Entry 1I50 (X-ray diffraction, 2.80 A resolution); this record covers chains A and B of the 10 polymer chains in the assembly.

Chain A:
Protein: DNA-directed RNA polymerase II largest subunit
Organism: Saccharomyces cerevisiae
Notes: EC 2.7.7.6
UniProtKB: P04050 (RPB1_YEAST); residues 1-1733 here = UniProt positions 1-1733
Amino-acid sequence (1733 residues; each row starts with the number of its first residue):
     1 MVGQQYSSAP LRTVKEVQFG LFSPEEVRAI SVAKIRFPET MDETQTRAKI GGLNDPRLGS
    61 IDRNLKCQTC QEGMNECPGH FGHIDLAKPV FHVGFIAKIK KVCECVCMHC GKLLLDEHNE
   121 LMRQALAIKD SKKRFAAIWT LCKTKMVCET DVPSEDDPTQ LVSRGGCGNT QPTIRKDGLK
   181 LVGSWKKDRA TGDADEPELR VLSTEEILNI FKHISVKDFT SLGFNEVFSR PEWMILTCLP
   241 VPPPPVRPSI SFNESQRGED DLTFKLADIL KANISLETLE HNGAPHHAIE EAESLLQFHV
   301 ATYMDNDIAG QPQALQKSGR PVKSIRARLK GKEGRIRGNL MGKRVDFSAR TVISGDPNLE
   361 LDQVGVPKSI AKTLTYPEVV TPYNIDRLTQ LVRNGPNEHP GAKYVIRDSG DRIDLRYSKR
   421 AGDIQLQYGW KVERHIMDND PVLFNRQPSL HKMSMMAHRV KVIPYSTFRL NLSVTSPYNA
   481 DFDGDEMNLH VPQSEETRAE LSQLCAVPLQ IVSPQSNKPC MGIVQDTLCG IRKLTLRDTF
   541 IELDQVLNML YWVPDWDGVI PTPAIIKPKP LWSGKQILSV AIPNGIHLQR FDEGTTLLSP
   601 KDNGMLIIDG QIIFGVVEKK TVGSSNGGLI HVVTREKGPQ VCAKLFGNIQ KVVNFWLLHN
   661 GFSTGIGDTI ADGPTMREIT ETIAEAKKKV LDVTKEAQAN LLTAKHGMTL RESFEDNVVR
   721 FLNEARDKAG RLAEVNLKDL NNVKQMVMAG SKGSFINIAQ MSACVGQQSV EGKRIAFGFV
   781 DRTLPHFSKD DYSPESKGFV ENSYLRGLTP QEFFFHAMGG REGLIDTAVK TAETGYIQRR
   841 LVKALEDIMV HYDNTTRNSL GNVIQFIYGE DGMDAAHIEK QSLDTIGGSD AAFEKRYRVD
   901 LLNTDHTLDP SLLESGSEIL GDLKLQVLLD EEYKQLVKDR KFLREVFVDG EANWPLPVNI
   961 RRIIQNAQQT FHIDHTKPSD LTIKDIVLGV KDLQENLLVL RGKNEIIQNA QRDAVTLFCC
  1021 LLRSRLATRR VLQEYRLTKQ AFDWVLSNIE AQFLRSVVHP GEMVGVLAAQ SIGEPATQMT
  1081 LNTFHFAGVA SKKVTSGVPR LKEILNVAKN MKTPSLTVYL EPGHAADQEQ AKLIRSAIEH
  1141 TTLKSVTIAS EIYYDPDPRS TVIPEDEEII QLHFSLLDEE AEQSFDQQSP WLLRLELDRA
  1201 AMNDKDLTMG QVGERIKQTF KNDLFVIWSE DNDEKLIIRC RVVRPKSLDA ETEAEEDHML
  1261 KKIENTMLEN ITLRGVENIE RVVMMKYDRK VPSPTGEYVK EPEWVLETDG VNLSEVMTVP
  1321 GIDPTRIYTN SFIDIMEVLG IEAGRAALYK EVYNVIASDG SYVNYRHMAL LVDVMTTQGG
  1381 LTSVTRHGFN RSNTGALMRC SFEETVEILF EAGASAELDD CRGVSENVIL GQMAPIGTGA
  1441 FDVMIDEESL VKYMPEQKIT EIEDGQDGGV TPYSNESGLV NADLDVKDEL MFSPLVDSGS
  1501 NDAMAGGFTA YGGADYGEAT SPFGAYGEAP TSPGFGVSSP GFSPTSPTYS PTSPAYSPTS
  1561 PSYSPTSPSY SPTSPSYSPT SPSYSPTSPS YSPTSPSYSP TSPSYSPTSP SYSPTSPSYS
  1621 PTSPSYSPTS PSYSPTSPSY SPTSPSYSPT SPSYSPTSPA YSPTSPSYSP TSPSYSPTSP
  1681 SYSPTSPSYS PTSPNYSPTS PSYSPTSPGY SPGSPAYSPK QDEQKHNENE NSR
Disordered / not traced: 1, 1082-1091, 1177-1186, 1244-1253, 1451-1733
Metal / ion sites: Zn2+ site 1: C67, C70, C77, H80; Zn2+ site 2: C107, C110, C148, C167; Mn2+: D481, D483, D485
UniProt features mapped onto this chain:
  - region: P248 to D260 (Lid loop), N306 to K323 (Rudder loop), P810 to E822 (Bridging helix)
  - binding site (Zn(2+)): C67, C70, C77, H80, C107, C110, C148, C167
  - binding site (Mg(2+)): D481, D483, D485
  - modified residue: T1471 (Phosphothreonine)
  - cross-link (Glycyl lysine isopeptide (Lys-Gly)): K695 (interchain with G-Cter in ubiquitin), K1246 (interchain with G-Cter in ubiquitin), K1350 (interchain with G-Cter in ubiquitin)
  - natural variant: S1653 to P1659 (deletion: In strain: A364A)
  - mutagenesis: K1246 (K1246R: Impairs ubiquitination during transcription stress)
Reported in the primary citation:
  - Mn2+ coordination: D481, D483, D485
  - catalytic residues: D481
  - conformationally variable residues (domain motion): D193, G283, N903

Chain B:
Protein: DNA-directed RNA polymerase II 140KD polypeptide
Organism: Saccharomyces cerevisiae
Notes: EC 2.7.7.6
UniProtKB: P08518 (RPB2_YEAST); residues 1-1224 here = UniProt positions 1-1224
Amino-acid sequence (1224 residues; numbered 1 to 1224; the number before each row is that of its first residue):
     1 MSDLANSEKY YDEDPYGFED ESAPITAEDS WAVISAFFRE KGLVSQQLDS FNQFVDYTLQ
    61 DIICEDSTLI LEQLAQHTTE SDNISRKYEI SFGKIYVTKP MVNESDGVTH ALYPQEARLR
   121 NLTYSSGLFV DVKKRTYEAI DVPGRELKYE LIAEESEDDS ESGKVFIGRL PIMLRSKNCY
   181 LSEATESDLY KLKECPFDMG GYFIINGSEK VLIAQERSAG NIVQVFKKAA PSPISHVAEI
   241 RSALEKGSRF ISTLQVKLYG REGSSARTIK ATLPYIKQDI PIVIIFRALG IIPDGEILEH
   301 ICYDVNDWQM LEMLKPCVED GFVIQDRETA LDFIGRRGTA LGIKKEKRIQ YAKDILQKEF
   361 LPHITQLEGF ESRKAFFLGY MINRLLLCAL DRKDQDDRDH FGKKRLDLAG PLLAQLFKTL
   421 FKKLTKDIFR YMQRTVEEAH DFNMKLAINA KTITSGLKYA LATGNWGEQK KAMSSRAGVS
   481 QVLNRYTYSS TLSHLRRTNT PIGRDGKLAK PRQLHNTHWG LVCPAETPEG QACGLVKNLS
   541 LMSCISVGTD PMPIITFLSE WGMEPLEDYV PHQSPDATRV FVNGVWHGVH RNPARLMETL
   601 RTLRRKGDIN PEVSMIRDIR EKELKIFTDA GRVYRPLFIV EDDESLGHKE LKVRKGHIAK
   661 LMATEYQDIE GGFEDVEEYT WSSLLNEGLV EYIDAEEEES ILIAMQPEDL EPAEANEEND
   721 LDVDPAKRIR VSHHATTFTH CEIHPSMILG VAASIIPFPD HNQSPRNTYQ SAMGKQAMGV
   781 FLTNYNVRMD TMANILYYPQ KPLGTTRAME YLKFRELPAG QNAIVAIACY SGYNQEDSMI
   841 MNQSSIDRGL FRSLFFRSYM DQEKKYGMSI TETFEKPQRT NTLRMKHGTY DKLDDDGLIA
   901 PGVRVSGEDV IIGKTTPISP DEEELGQRTA YHSKRDASTP LRSTENGIVD QVLVTTNQDG
   961 LKFVKVRVRT TKIPQIGDKF ASRHGQKGTI GITYRREDMP FTAEGIVPDL IINPHAIPSR
  1021 MTVAHLIECL LSKVAALSGN EGDASPFTDI TVEGISKLLR EHGYQSRGFE VMYNGHTGKK
  1081 LMAQIFFGPT YYQRLRHMVD DKIHARARGP MQVLTRQPVE GRSRDGGLRF GEMERDCMIA
  1141 HGAASFLKER LMEASDAFRV HICGICGLMT VIAKLNHNQF ECKGCDNKID IYQIHIPYAA
  1201 KLLFQELMAM NITPRLYTDR SRDF
Disordered / not traced: 1-17, 71-88, 139-163, 438-445, 468-476, 503-508, 669-677, 713-721, 920-932, 1111-1126
Metal / ion sites: Zn2+: C1163, C1166, C1182, C1185
Reported in the primary citation:
  - catalytic residues: E836, D837
  - conformationally variable residues (domain motion): K347

Chain A / chain B interface:
Residue-residue contacts - 361 pairs, chain A then chain B:
  V2(A) with A1157(B); R1159(B); H1195(B)
  Q5(A) with L1175(B); N1176(B)
  Y6(A) with L1175(B)
  S7(A) with R1159(B); H1161(B); L1175(B); Q1193(B), hydrogen bond
  S8(A) with N1178(B); F1180(B)
  A9(A) with Q1193(B)
  P10(A) with I1191(B); Y1192(B), hydrophobic; Q1193(B), hydrogen bond (backbone-backbone)
  L11(A) with Q1193(B); H1195(B)
  R12(A) with Y1192(B); Q1193(B), hydrogen bond (backbone-backbone); I1194(B); T1218(B); D1219(B), salt bridge
  T13(A) with T1218(B)
  V14(A) with Y1217(B)
  K15(A) with Y1217(B), hydrogen bond (backbone-backbone); T1218(B); R1220(B), hydrogen bond (backbone-side chain)
  E16(A) with R1215(B); L1216(B); Y1217(B), hydrogen bond (backbone-backbone); D1219(B); R1220(B); R1222(B)
  V17(A) with R1215(B); L1216(B), hydrophobic
  Q18(A) with T1213(B); P1214(B); R1215(B), hydrogen bond (backbone-backbone); Y1217(B)
  F19(A) with T1213(B)
  G20(A) with I1212(B); T1213(B), hydrogen bond (backbone-backbone)
  L21(A) with N1211(B); T1213(B)
  F22(A) with L1168(B), hydrophobic; M1208(B), hydrophobic; N1211(B), hydrogen bond (backbone-backbone); T1213(B)
  E26(A) with R1215(B), salt bridge
  A29(A) with K1183(B); G1184(B)
  I30(A) with T1170(B)
  Q68(A) with I1172(B)
  T69(A) with K1174(B)
  C70(A) with A1173(B)
  Q71(A) with N1176(B), hydrogen bond; H1177(B)
  E72(A) with L1175(B)
  N75(A) with F1158(B)
  E76(A) with F1158(B)
  C77(A) with K1201(B)
  P78(A) with F1158(B), hydrophobic; K1201(B); Q1205(B)
  G79(A) with K1201(B); Q1205(B), hydrogen bond (backbone-side chain)
  F81(A) with Q1205(B); M1208(B), hydrophobic
  H92(A) with M1210(B)
  L236(A) with N1211(B)
  C238(A) with N1211(B)
  P240(A) with M1208(B); A1209(B); N1211(B)
  P245(A) with Y1198(B); K1201(B); Q1205(B)
  V246(A) with Q1205(B)
  M304(A) with M1210(B), hydrophobic
  I325(A) with E1206(B); A1209(B), hydrophobic; M1210(B), hydrophobic
  R328(A) with E1206(B)
  L329(A) with L1203(B), hydrophobic; E1206(B); M1210(B), hydrophobic
  K332(A) with E1206(B), salt bridge
  N339(A) with E1153(B), hydrogen bond
  G342(A) with R1129(B); F1130(B)
  R344(A) with E1153(B)
  V345(A) with R1106(B); L1128(B); R1129(B); F1130(B); R1150(B)
  D346(A) with R1106(B); R1108(B); R1150(B), hydrogen bond (backbone-side chain)
  F347(A) with R1106(B), hydrogen bond (backbone-backbone); A1107(B); R1108(B); G1109(B)
  S348(A) with A1105(B); R1106(B), hydrogen bond (backbone-backbone); L1128(B); R1150(B), hydrogen bond
  A349(A) with H1104(B); A1105(B), hydrophobic; L1128(B)
  R350(A) with K1102(B); I1103(B); H1104(B), hydrogen bond (backbone-backbone); G1127(B); L1128(B)
  T351(A) with I1103(B)
  D356(A) with Y833(B), hydrogen bond
  P357(A) with S831(B); G832(B); Y833(B), hydrophobic
  N358(A) with Y833(B), hydrogen bond
  I370(A) with I1103(B), hydrophobic
  T373(A) with A1105(B); A1107(B)
  L374(A) with A1107(B), hydrophobic
  R412(A) with G1109(B); P1110(B)
  L443(A) with M1138(B), hydrophobic; F1146(B), hydrophobic
  N445(A) with E1134(B)
  Q447(A) with G1127(B); R1129(B); E1134(B), hydrogen bond
  S449(A) with M1133(B); E1134(B), hydrogen bond; C1137(B)
  H451(A) with C1137(B), hydrogen bond (backbone-side chain)
  K452(A) with H1141(B), hydrogen bond (backbone-side chain)
  S454(A) with C1137(B)
  M455(A) with E1134(B); H1141(B), hydrogen bond (backbone-side chain)
  Y465(A) with I976(B), hydrophobic
  S466(A) with V1099(B); D1100(B); I1103(B)
  T467(A) with I976(B); V1099(B)
  R469(A) with Y833(B); I976(B); G991(B), hydrogen bond (side chain-backbone)
  L472(A) with Q835(B); E836(B)
  D481(A) with E836(B); D837(B)
  F482(A) with Q835(B); E836(B), hydrogen bond (backbone-backbone); D837(B); S838(B); T989(B), hydrogen bond (backbone-side chain)
  D483(A) with K987(B)
  G484(A) with T989(B)
  E486(A) with K1102(B)
  N488(A) with L1128(B), hydrogen bond (side chain-backbone)
  H490(A) with R1150(B), hydrogen bond
  Q493(A) with E1149(B), hydrogen bond (backbone-side chain)
  S494(A) with E1149(B), hydrogen bond (backbone-side chain)
  T497(A) with F1146(B); E1149(B), hydrogen bond
  E500(A) with A1143(B); A1144(B); S1145(B), hydrogen bond; F1146(B), hydrogen bond (side chain-backbone)
  L501(A) with M1138(B), hydrophobic
  L504(A) with H1141(B)
  C505(A) with M1138(B), hydrophobic; H1141(B)
  Q510(A) with H1141(B)
  Q525(A) with Q835(B); E836(B), hydrogen bond (side chain-backbone); H1015(B)
  D526(A) with C829(B), hydrogen bond; G832(B); Q835(B), hydrogen bond (backbone-side chain); N1013(B), hydrogen bond; H1015(B), salt bridge
  C529(A) with H1015(B)
  L657(A) with C829(B), hydrophobic
  L658(A) with Y830(B); S831(B); N1074(B), hydrogen bond (backbone-side chain); H1076(B); L1081(B)
  H659(A) with N1074(B), hydrogen bond
  N660(A) with L1081(B); M1082(B), hydrogen bond (backbone-backbone); A1083(B), hydrogen bond (backbone-backbone)
  G661(A) with A1083(B)
  F662(A) with A828(B); C829(B), hydrogen bond (backbone-backbone); P1014(B), hydrophobic
  S663(A) with I827(B), hydrogen bond (side chain-backbone); Q1084(B); I1085(B); F1086(B), hydrogen bond (side chain-backbone)
  T664(A) with I827(B); P1014(B); F1086(B)
  G665(A) with L1026(B); F1069(B); F1086(B)
  I666(A) with L1026(B); I1027(B), hydrophobic; L1030(B), hydrophobic; V1052(B), hydrophobic; F1086(B), hydrophobic
  D668(A) with F1069(B)
  I670(A) with R1067(B)
  M746(A) with P1014(B); H1015(B); P1018(B), hydrophobic
  S751(A) with H1015(B)
  K752(A) with H1015(B); S1019(B); R1020(B)
  N757(A) with P1018(B); S1019(B); M1021(B)
  Q760(A) with M1021(B)
  M761(A) with V1023(B), hydrophobic
  V770(A) with Q513(B)
  E771(A) with K510(B), salt bridge; Q513(B)
  I775(A) with N516(B)
  A776(A) with N516(B), hydrogen bond (backbone-side chain)
  G778(A) with H400(B); H515(B); N516(B)
  F779(A) with N516(B); T517(B); E698(B); E699(B)
  V780(A) with E699(B), hydrogen bond (backbone-side chain)
  R782(A) with E698(B), hydrogen bond (side chain-backbone); E699(B), hydrogen bond (side chain-backbone); I701(B), hydrogen bond (side chain-backbone); L702(B)
  T783(A) with N516(B)
  L784(A) with W519(B), hydrophobic
  P785(A) with E698(B); I701(B); L702(B); I703(B), hydrogen bond (backbone-backbone)
  H786(A) with W519(B), hydrogen bond; L702(B); I703(B), hydrogen bond (side chain-backbone); M705(B); E742(B), salt bridge
  F787(A) with L702(B)
  K789(A) with R620(B)
  E801(A) with I729(B)
  N802(A) with R728(B); I729(B), hydrogen bond (side chain-backbone)
  Y804(A) with H761(B), hydrogen bond (backbone-side chain); N762(B); Q763(B); M1021(B), hydrophobic; V1023(B), hydrophobic
  L805(A) with H761(B), hydrogen bond (backbone-side chain); V1052(B), hydrophobic
  R806(A) with P725(B), hydrogen bond (side chain-backbone); K727(B), hydrogen bond (side chain-backbone); R728(B); I729(B); H761(B)
  G807(A) with R728(B); D760(B); H761(B)
  L808(A) with R728(B), hydrogen bond (backbone-side chain); D760(B), hydrogen bond (backbone-backbone); F1047(B)
  T809(A) with I729(B); F1047(B)
  P810(A) with M705(B), hydrophobic; P745(B), hydrophobic; F1047(B), hydrophobic
  F813(A) with P524(B), hydrophobic; I748(B), hydrophobic; L749(B), hydrophobic; P759(B); D760(B); N767(B); F1047(B), hydrophobic
  F814(A) with L514(B), hydrophobic; H515(B); W519(B), hydrophobic; P524(B), hydrophobic
  H816(A) with Q763(B); S764(B), hydrogen bond (side chain-backbone)
  A817(A) with L514(B); P524(B), hydrophobic; S764(B)
  M818(A) with L514(B); H515(B); N516(B)
  R821(A) with R512(B), hydrogen bond (side chain-backbone); P524(B), hydrogen bond (side chain-backbone); T527(B)
  E822(A) with Q513(B)
  L824(A) with T768(B); Y769(B), hydrophobic
  I825(A) with R512(B); Q513(B)
  Q838(A) with M1133(B)
  R839(A) with M1133(B)
  V842(A) with D1136(B)
  E846(A) with R1135(B), salt bridge; D1136(B)
  M1063(A) with I1139(B)
  V1066(A) with D1136(B); I1139(B), hydrophobic; A1140(B), hydrophobic
  Q1070(A) with D1136(B); C1137(B); A1140(B)
  N1265(A) with G263(B), hydrogen bond (side chain-backbone); S264(B)
  E1269(A) with E262(B); G263(B)
  R1399(A) with E1132(B), salt bridge
  L1409(A) with L1207(B), hydrophobic; I1212(B)
  F1410(A) with M1210(B), hydrophobic; I1212(B), hydrophobic
  L1418(A) with R1222(B)
  D1420(A) with R1220(B), hydrogen bond (backbone-side chain)
  C1421(A) with R1220(B), hydrogen bond (backbone-side chain)
  R1422(A) with R1220(B)
  V1424(A) with I1139(B), hydrophobic; L1151(B), hydrophobic
  V1428(A) with L1151(B)
  I1429(A) with P1197(B); A1200(B)
  L1430(A) with H1195(B); I1196(B); P1197(B)
  G1431(A) with K1148(B); M1152(B); P1197(B)
  Q1432(A) with K1148(B); M1152(B)
  M1433(A) with A1144(B), hydrophobic; S1145(B); K1148(B)
  A1434(A) with A1144(B)
  I1436(A) with A1144(B)
  G1437(A) with G1142(B)
  T1438(A) with G1142(B), hydrogen bond (backbone-backbone); A1144(B); S1145(B)
  G1439(A) with A1144(B)
Other interface residues (no listed pair), chain A (208 interface residues in all): H80, F228, W233, P242, P243, Y303, R326, R335, I336, M341, V352, I353, S354, G355, K403, Y404, T475, P492, E496, V524, T527, G667, T669, T680, N742, G753, I756, S788, E795, Q811, G820, A828, K1144, K1261, L1397, V1406, S1425, P1435
Other interface residues (no listed pair), chain B (186 interface residues in all): E312, D397, H518, C523, A525, G530, C533, G534, S700, A726, R730, V731, P765, N834, G977, K979, Q986, G988, I992, A1016, I1017, E1053, T1077, K1080, G1131, L1147, C1166, A1199, L1202, F1204

In short:
The interface between chain A and chain B involves 208 residues on one side and 186 on the other, with 67
hydrogen bonds and 8 salt bridges. Among the polar pairs are R12(A)-D1219(B), E26(A)-R1215(B) and
K332(A)-E1206(B). From the paper: catalytic residues D481(A) and E836(B) among others; Mn2+ coordination by
D481(A), D483(A) and D485(A).
Chain A is DNA-directed RNA polymerase II largest subunit and chain B is DNA-directed RNA polymerase II 140KD
polypeptide, both from Saccharomyces cerevisiae; the structure, RNA polymerase II crystal form II at 2.8 A
resolution, was determined by X-ray diffraction (same publication as 1I3Q).
